4USO - chains A and B; structure by X-ray diffraction, 1.95 A resolution.

[Chain A (and B)]
Protein: CCL2 lectin
Source organism: Coprinopsis cinerea
Notes: chain B of this document is another copy of the same molecule, construct and numbering; everything in this record applies to it too
Reference sequence: B3GA02 (B3GA02_COPCI); residues 2-142 here = UniProt positions 2-142
Amino-acid sequence (153 residues; numbered -10 to 142; the number before each row is that of its first residue; numbers below 1 keep their minus sign (Met-10 is residue -10)):
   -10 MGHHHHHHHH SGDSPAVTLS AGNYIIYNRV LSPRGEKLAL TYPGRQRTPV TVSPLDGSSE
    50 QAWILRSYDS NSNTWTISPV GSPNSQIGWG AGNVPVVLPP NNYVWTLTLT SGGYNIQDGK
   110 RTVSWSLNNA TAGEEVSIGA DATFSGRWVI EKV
Disordered / not traced: -10 to 6 (chain B: -10 to 7)
Construct notes: expression tag (-10 to 1)
Reported in the primary citation:
  - self-association interface (contacts with another copy of this molecule); pairs are residue here / residue on that copy: Arg18-Leu20 (hydrogen bond), Arg18-Asn118, Arg18-Ala119, Arg18-Pro22 (hydrophobic contact), Val19-Phe133 (hydrophobic contact), Gly24-Lys26 (backbone contact)
  - mutagenesis - R18A: unchanged expression
  - conformationally variable residues (loop rearrangement, side-chain flip): Trp78, Gly79, Gly81, Tyr92, Gly108
  - binding site for alpha-L-fucopyranose: Val93, Trp94, Asp107, Gly108
  - binding site for N-acetylglucosamine: Tyr57, Asn90, Asn91, Tyr92
  - binding site for beta-D-galactopyranose: Trp78, Asp107
  - binding site for N-acetyl-alpha-neuraminic acid: Trp78, Gly79, Ala80

[How chain A and chain B interact]
Pairs across the interface (40; chain A residue first):
  Tyr16(A) - Leu20(B)  hydrophobic
  Tyr16(A) - Gly24(B)
  Asn17(A) - Leu20(B)
  Arg18(A) - Arg18(B)
  Arg18(A) - Val19(B)
  Arg18(A) - Leu20(B)  hydrogen bond (backbone-backbone)
  Arg18(A) - Ser21(B)
  Arg18(A) - Pro22(B)
  Arg18(A) - Asn118(B)  hydrogen bond (side chain-backbone)
  Arg18(A) - Ala119(B)  hydrogen bond (side chain-backbone)
  Val19(A) - Arg18(B)
  Val19(A) - Phe133(B)  hydrophobic
  Leu20(A) - Tyr16(B)  hydrophobic
  Leu20(A) - Asn17(B)
  Leu20(A) - Arg18(B)  hydrogen bond (backbone-side chain)
  Leu20(A) - Leu20(B)  hydrophobic
  Ser21(A) - Arg18(B)
  Pro22(A) - Arg18(B)
  Pro22(A) - Ser100(B)
  Pro22(A) - Gly101(B)
  Pro22(A) - Gly102(B)
  Arg23(A) - Val138(B)
  Gly24(A) - Tyr16(B)
  Gly24(A) - Lys26(B)  hydrogen bond (backbone-side chain)
  Gly24(A) - Val138(B)
  Lys26(A) - Gly24(B)  hydrogen bond (side chain-backbone)
  Ser100(A) - Pro22(B)
  Leu116(A) - Phe133(B)
  Asn117(A) - Phe133(B)
  Asn118(A) - Arg18(B)  hydrogen bond (backbone-side chain)
  Asn118(A) - Phe133(B)
  Ala119(A) - Arg18(B)  hydrogen bond (backbone-side chain)
  Thr132(A) - Phe133(B)
  Phe133(A) - Val19(B)  hydrophobic
  Phe133(A) - Asn117(B)
  Phe133(A) - Asn118(B)
  Phe133(A) - Ser134(B)
  Ser134(A) - Phe133(B)
  Val138(A) - Arg23(B)
  Val138(A) - Gly24(B)
Also at the interface, not in a pair above, chain A (22 interface residues in all): Gly101, Gly102, Glu140
Also at the interface, not in a pair above, chain B (22 interface residues in all): Leu116, Thr132, Glu140

[Overview]
Chain A and chain B each contribute 22 residues to their interface; the contacts include 8 hydrogen bonds.
Polar contacts include Arg18(A)-Asn118(B), Arg18(A)-Ala119(B) and Leu20(A)-Arg18(B). From the paper: a binding
site for alpha-L-fucopyranose at Val93(A), Trp94(A) and Asp107(A) among others; R18A of chain A leaves
expression unchanged.
Chain A and chain B are both CCL2 lectin (Coprinopsis cinerea); the structure, X-ray structure of the CCL2
lectin in complex with sialyl lewis X, was determined by X-ray diffraction.
